PDB entry 8C5U | electron microscopy, 3.62 A resolution | chains B and T of the 5 polymer chains in the assembly

== Chain B ==
Name: Mitochondrial transcription factor 1
Source organism: Saccharomyces cerevisiae S288C
Notes: EC 2.1.1.-
UniProt: P14908 (MTF1_YEAST); numbering as in UniProt (aligned over 2-341)
Sequence (354 residues; numbered -12 to 341; the number before each row is that of its first residue; numbers below 1 keep their minus sign (Met-12 is residue -12)):
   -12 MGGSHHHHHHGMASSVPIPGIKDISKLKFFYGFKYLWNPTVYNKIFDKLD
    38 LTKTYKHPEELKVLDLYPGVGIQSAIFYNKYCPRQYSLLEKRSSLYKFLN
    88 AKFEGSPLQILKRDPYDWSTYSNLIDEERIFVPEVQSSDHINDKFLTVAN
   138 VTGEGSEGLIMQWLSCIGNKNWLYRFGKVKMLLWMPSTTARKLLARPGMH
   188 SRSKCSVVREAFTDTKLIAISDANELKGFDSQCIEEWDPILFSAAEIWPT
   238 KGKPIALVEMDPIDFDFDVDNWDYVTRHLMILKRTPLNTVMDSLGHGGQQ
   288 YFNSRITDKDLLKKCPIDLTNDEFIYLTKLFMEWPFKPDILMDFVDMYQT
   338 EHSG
Unresolved in the structure: -12 to 1, 331-341
Differences from the reference sequence: initiating methionine (-12); expression tag (-11 to 1)
Curated features (UniProtKB/Swiss-Prot):
  - binding site (S-adenosyl-L-methionine): Leu23, Glu77, Asp101, Asn137
Reported in the primary citation:
  - conformationally variable residues (order/disorder transition): Asp330
  - mutagenesis - F16A/Y18A, D101A (approximately 30%), Y103A (about 100-fold): decreased catalytic activity

== Chain T ==
Molecule: Template DNA
Sequence (37 nucleotides; numbered 10 to 46; the number before each row is that of its first residue):
    10 GCAATTTGCATTTACCGACAATATCAATACTTATTCG
Unresolved in the structure: 42-46
Ligand contacts: GTP (guanosine-5'-triphosphate): DC24, DC25, DA27, DC28, DA29

== How chain B and chain T interact ==
Residue-residue contacts (8):
  His187(B) - DC34(T)  phosphate contact
  His187(B) - DA35(T)  salt bridge to the phosphate
  Ile268(B) - DA32(T)  sugar contact
  Leu269(B) - DT33(T)  phosphate contact
  Lys270(B) - DT33(T)  phosphate contact
  Arg271(B) - DT33(T)  hydrogen bond to the phosphate
  Arg271(B) - DC34(T)  salt bridge to the phosphate
  Thr272(B) - DT33(T)  hydrogen bond to the phosphate

== Summary ==
6 residues of chain B and 4 residues of chain T are in contact, with 2 hydrogen bonds and 2 salt bridges.
Polar contacts include Arg271(B)-DT33(T), Thr272(B)-DT33(T) and His187(B)-DA35(T). Bound to chain T: GTP. The
paper reports that F16A/Y18A, D101A and Y103A of chain B reduce catalytic activity; conformational variability
at Asp330(B).
Chain B is Mitochondrial transcription factor 1 (Saccharomyces cerevisiae S288C) and chain T is Template DNA;
the structure, Cryo-EM structure of yeast mitochondrial RNA polymerase transcription initiation complex with
8-mer RNA, pppGpGpUpApApApUpG (IC8), was determined by electron microscopy (same publication as 8AP1, 8ATT,
8ATV, 8ATW, 8C5S and 8Q63).
